PDB entry 6NUW | electron microscopy, 4.25 A resolution (low resolution: residue-level contacts below are approximate; hydrogen-bond / salt-bridge calls are withheld) | chains I and J of the 13 polymer chains in the assembly

[Chain I]
Molecule: Inner kinetochore subunit AME1
Source organism: Saccharomyces cerevisiae (strain ATCC 204508 / S288c)
UniProtKB: P38313 (CENPU_YEAST); residue numbers follow UniProt; this construct covers 1-324
Sequence (330 residues; numbered 1 to 330; the number before each row is that of its first residue):
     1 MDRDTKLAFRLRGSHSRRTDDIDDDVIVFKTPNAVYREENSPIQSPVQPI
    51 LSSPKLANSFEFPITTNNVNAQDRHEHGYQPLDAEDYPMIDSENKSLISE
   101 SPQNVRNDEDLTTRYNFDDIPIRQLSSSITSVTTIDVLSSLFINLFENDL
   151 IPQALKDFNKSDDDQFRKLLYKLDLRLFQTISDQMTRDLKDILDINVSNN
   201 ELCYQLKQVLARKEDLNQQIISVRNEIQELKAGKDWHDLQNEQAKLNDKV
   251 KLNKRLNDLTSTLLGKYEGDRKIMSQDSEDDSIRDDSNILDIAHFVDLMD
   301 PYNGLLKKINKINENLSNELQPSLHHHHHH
Disordered / not traced: 1-123, 151-169, 278-288, 322-330
Differences from the reference sequence: expression tag (325-330)

[Chain J]
Molecule: Inner kinetochore subunit NKP2
Source organism: Saccharomyces cerevisiae (strain ATCC 204508 / S288c)
UniProtKB: Q06162 (NKP2_YEAST); residues 1-153 here = UniProt positions 1-153
Sequence (153 residues; numbered 1 to 153; the number before each row is that of its first residue):
     1 MNSEQLLHNYVSDSLLTTLISFQEFKQQLQSYTSDEQQLQHWYELLQARD
    51 ARVTSELEARIKQFFITLRSRLLRFLESEQLSHSLSLETLIDALYKINDL
   101 LQQRLQILDDAIQEKTSELAEFENMVRSPSAGDNAIPGLLQIIQSYINLL
   151 EEN
Disordered / not traced: 1, 79-83

[Chain I / chain J interface]
Contacting residue pairs (20):
  Lys172(I) - Gln28(J)
  Gln179(I) - Glu36(J)
  Asp183(I) - Tyr43(J)
  Arg187(I) - Tyr43(J)
  Ile195(I) - Arg52(J)
  Ser198(I) - Glu56(J)
  Glu201(I) - Glu56(J)
  Leu202(I) - Glu56(J)
  Leu202(I) - Arg60(J)
  Gln205(I) - Arg60(J)
  Leu206(I) - Arg60(J)
  Tyr302(I) - Asn124(J)
  Tyr302(I) - Arg127(J)
  Tyr302(I) - Ser128(J)
  Leu305(I) - Leu139(J)
  Ile312(I) - Tyr146(J)
  Ile312(I) - Leu150(J)
  Asn315(I) - Leu150(J)
  Asn315(I) - Asn153(J)
  Glu319(I) - Asn153(J)
Also at the interface, not in a pair above, chain I (18 interface residues in all): Arg176, Thr186, His294
Also at the interface, not in a pair above, chain J (19 interface residues in all): Ile20, Gln27, Val53, Thr116, Ala120, Glu123

[In short]
18 residues of chain I and 19 residues of chain J are in contact.
Here chain I is Inner kinetochore subunit AME1 and chain J is Inner kinetochore subunit NKP2, both from
Saccharomyces cerevisiae (strain ATCC 204508 / S288c). Entry 6NUW (Yeast Ctf19 complex) was determined by
electron microscopy.
